PDB entry 5XLV | X-ray diffraction, 1.80 A resolution | chains A and B

== Chain A (and B) ==
Protein: Pantothenate kinase
Organism: Mycobacterium tuberculosis (strain ATCC 25618 / H37Rv)
Notes: EC 2.7.1.33; chain B of this document is another copy of the same molecule, construct and numbering; everything in this record applies to it too
UniProtKB: P9WPA7 (COAA_MYCTU); residues 1-312 here = UniProt positions 1-312
Sequence (312 residues; numbered 1 to 312; the number before each row is that of its first residue):
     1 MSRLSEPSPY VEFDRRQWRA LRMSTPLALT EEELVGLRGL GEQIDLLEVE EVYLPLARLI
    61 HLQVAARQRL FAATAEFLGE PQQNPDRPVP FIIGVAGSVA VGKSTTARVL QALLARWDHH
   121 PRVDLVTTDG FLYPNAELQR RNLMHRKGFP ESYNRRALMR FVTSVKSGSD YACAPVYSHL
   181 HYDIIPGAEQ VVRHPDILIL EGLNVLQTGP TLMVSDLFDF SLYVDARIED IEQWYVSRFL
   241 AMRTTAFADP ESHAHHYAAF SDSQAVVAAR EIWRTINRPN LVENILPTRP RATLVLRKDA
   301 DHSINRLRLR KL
Not modelled in the structure: 1-6 (chain B: 1-6, 244-261)
Construct notes: engineered mutation Ala254 (Phe in P9WPA7)
Swiss-Prot annotation at these positions:
  - binding site (ATP): Gly97 to Ser104

== Interface between chain A and chain B ==
Contacting residue pairs - 88 pairs, chain A then chain B:
  Pro7(A) with Ser167(B)
  Ser8(A) with Ser167(B), hydrogen bond (backbone-side chain)
  Pro9(A) with Ser167(B)
  Val11(A) with Gln83(B); Asn84(B); Pro85(B)
  Glu12(A) with Gln83(B), hydrogen bond (backbone-side chain)
  Phe13(A) with Pro81(B), hydrophobic; Gln83(B)
  Gln17(A) with Gln83(B), hydrogen bond
  Leu21(A) with Leu78(B); Pro81(B), hydrophobic
  Met23(A) with Phe77(B); Leu78(B), hydrophobic
  Ser24(A) with Phe77(B)
  Pro55(A) with Phe77(B)
  Arg58(A) with Phe77(B)
  Leu59(A) with Thr74(B); Phe77(B), hydrophobic
  Leu62(A) with Leu70(B); Ala73(B)
  Gln63(A) with Leu70(B)
  Arg67(A) with Leu312(B)
  Leu70(A) with Leu62(B); Gln63(B); Leu312(B)
  Phe71(A) with Leu312(B), hydrophobic
  Ala73(A) with Leu62(B)
  Thr74(A) with Leu62(B); Leu312(B)
  Glu76(A) with Ser24(B), hydrogen bond
  Phe77(A) with Met23(B); Ser24(B), hydrogen bond (backbone-backbone); Thr25(B); Leu27(B), hydrophobic; Pro55(B); Arg58(B)
  Leu78(A) with Leu21(B); Leu59(B), hydrophobic
  Gly79(A) with Arg22(B)
  Pro81(A) with Phe13(B), hydrophobic; Leu21(B), hydrophobic
  Gln83(A) with Val11(B); Glu12(B); Phe13(B); Gln17(B)
  Asn84(A) with Val11(B)
  Pro85(A) with Val11(B); Lys311(B)
  Pro88(A) with Leu312(B)
  Val89(A) with Lys311(B); Leu312(B), hydrogen bond (backbone-backbone)
  Ser167(A) with Pro7(B); Ser8(B); Pro9(B); Lys311(B), hydrogen bond (backbone-side chain)
  Ser169(A) with Pro7(B)
  Thr208(A) with Gly209(B), hydrogen bond (side chain-backbone); Pro210(B), hydrogen bond (side chain-backbone); Met213(B)
  Gly209(A) with Thr208(B), hydrogen bond (backbone-side chain)
  Pro210(A) with Thr208(B), hydrogen bond (backbone-side chain)
  Thr211(A) with Thr208(B); Pro287(B); Arg291(B)
  Leu212(A) with Pro290(B)
  Met213(A) with Thr208(B); Met213(B), hydrophobic; Arg291(B)
  Asp216(A) with Arg291(B), salt bridge
  Pro287(A) with Thr211(B), hydrogen bond (backbone-side chain)
  Pro290(A) with Thr211(B); Leu212(B)
  Arg291(A) with Thr211(B); Leu212(B); Met213(B); Asp216(B), salt bridge
  Arg310(A) with Leu212(B); Asp216(B), hydrogen bond (side chain-backbone)
  Lys311(A) with Pro85(B); Val89(B); Ser167(B), hydrogen bond (side chain-backbone)
  Leu312(A) with Arg67(B); Leu70(B), hydrophobic; Phe71(B), hydrophobic; Thr74(B); Pro88(B); Val89(B), hydrogen bond (backbone-backbone)
Other interface residues (no listed pair), chain A (50 interface residues in all): Trp18, Ala66, Arg87, Thr163, Leu217
Other interface residues (no listed pair), chain B (51 interface residues in all): Ala66, Arg87, Thr163, Lys166, Ser169, Leu217, Arg310

== Summary ==
50 residues of chain A face 51 of chain B across their interface; the contacts include 15 hydrogen bonds and 2
salt bridges. Among the polar pairs are Asp216(A)-Arg291(B), Ser8(A)-Ser167(B) and Glu12(A)-Gln83(B). From
UniProt: 8 ATP-binding residues on chain A.
Chain A and chain B are both Pantothenate kinase (Mycobacterium tuberculosis (strain ATCC 25618 / H37Rv)); the
structure, Mycobacterium tuberculosis Pantothenate kinase mutant F254A, was determined by X-ray diffraction
(same publication as 5XLW and 5XMB).
